PDB entry 7YQH | electron microscopy, 5.60 A resolution (low resolution: residue-level contacts below are approximate; hydrogen-bond / salt-bridge calls are withheld) | chains F and G of the 8 polymer chains in the assembly

== Chain F ==
Molecule: Non-structural maintenance of chromosomes element 1
Source organism: Saccharomyces cerevisiae S288C
Notes: EC 2.3.2.27
UniProtKB: Q07913 (NSE1_YEAST); residue numbers follow UniProt; this construct covers 1-336
Amino-acid sequence (336 residues; numbered 1 to 336; the number before each row is that of its first residue):
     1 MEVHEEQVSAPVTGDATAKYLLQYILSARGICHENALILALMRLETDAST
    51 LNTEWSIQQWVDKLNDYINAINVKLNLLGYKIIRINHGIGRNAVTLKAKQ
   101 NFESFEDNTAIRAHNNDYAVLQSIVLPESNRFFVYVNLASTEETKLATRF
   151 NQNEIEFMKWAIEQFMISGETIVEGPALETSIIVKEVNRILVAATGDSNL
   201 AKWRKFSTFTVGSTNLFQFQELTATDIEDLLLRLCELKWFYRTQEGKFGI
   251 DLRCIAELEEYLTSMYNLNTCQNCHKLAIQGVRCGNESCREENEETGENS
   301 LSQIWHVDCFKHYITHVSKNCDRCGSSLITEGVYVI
Not modelled in the structure: 1-10, 104-107
Swiss-Prot annotation at these positions:
  - zinc finger: Leu-268 to Ser-327 (RING-type)

== Chain G ==
Molecule: Non-structural maintenance of chromosome element 3
Source organism: Saccharomyces cerevisiae S288C
UniProtKB: Q05541 (NSE3_YEAST); numbering as in UniProt (aligned over 1-303)
Amino-acid sequence (303 residues; numbered 1 to 303; the number before each row is that of its first residue):
     1 MSSIDNDSDVDLTEDLAVAKIVKENPVARKMVRYILSRGESQNSIITRNK
    51 LQSVIHEAAREENIAKPSFSKMFMDINAILYNVYGFELQGLPSKNNMNAG
   101 GNGSNSNTNKSMPEPLGHRAQKFILLNNVPHSKNFDDFKILQSAHTYEEL
   151 IVTGEYIGDDIASGTSNTLESKLSTDRDLVYKGVLSVILCIVFFSKNNIL
   201 HQELIKFLETFGIPSDGSKIAILNITIEDLIKSLEKREYIVRLEEKSDTD
   251 GEVISYRIGRRTQAELGLESLEKLVQEIMGLEKEQTKSLHDDIIKSIGDS
   301 YSI
Not modelled in the structure: 1-6, 100-111

== How chain F and chain G interact ==
Contacting residue pairs (93):
  Pro-11(F) / Asp-11(G)
  Pro-11(F) / Glu-14(G)
  Val-12(F) / Asp-7(G)
  Lys-19(F) / Tyr-81(G)
  Lys-19(F) / Asn-82(G)
  Lys-19(F) / Val-83(G)
  Lys-19(F) / Tyr-84(G)
  Lys-19(F) / Gly-85(G)
  Tyr-20(F) / Val-129(G)
  Tyr-20(F) / Pro-130(G)
  Tyr-20(F) / His-131(G)
  Tyr-20(F) / Ser-132(G)
  Leu-22(F) / Val-83(G)
  Leu-22(F) / Tyr-84(G)
  Gln-23(F) / Tyr-84(G)
  Gln-23(F) / Phe-86(G)
  Gln-23(F) / Asn-127(G)
  Tyr-24(F) / Phe-135(G)
  Tyr-24(F) / Phe-138(G)
  Tyr-24(F) / Lys-172(G)
  Ser-27(F) / Lys-172(G)
  Ser-27(F) / Ser-174(G)
  Ala-28(F) / Glu-170(G)
  Arg-29(F) / Ser-174(G)
  Arg-29(F) / Thr-175(G)
  Ile-31(F) / Glu-170(G)
  Cys-32(F) / Glu-170(G)
  Leu-39(F) / Phe-138(G)
  Ala-40(F) / Phe-135(G)
  Arg-43(F) / Asn-134(G)
  Arg-43(F) / Phe-138(G)
  Thr-46(F) / Asn-134(G)
  Asp-47(F) / Asn-134(G)
  Lys-74(F) / Asp-15(G)
  Leu-75(F) / Val-83(G)
  Leu-75(F) / Tyr-84(G)
  Leu-78(F) / Arg-29(G)
  Leu-78(F) / Arg-33(G)
  Leu-78(F) / Ile-79(G)
  Leu-78(F) / Val-83(G)
  Gly-79(F) / Arg-33(G)
  Tyr-80(F) / Arg-33(G)
  Tyr-80(F) / Tyr-84(G)
  Val-94(F) / Leu-169(G)
  Lys-97(F) / Leu-169(G)
  Asn-101(F) / Gln-142(G)
  Phe-102(F) / Gln-142(G)
  Phe-102(F) / His-145(G)
  Glu-103(F) / Phe-138(G)
  Glu-103(F) / Leu-141(G)
  Glu-103(F) / Gln-142(G)
  Arg-112(F) / His-145(G)
  Arg-112(F) / Glu-148(G)
  Ala-113(F) / His-145(G)
  Ala-113(F) / Glu-148(G)
  His-114(F) / Leu-141(G)
  His-114(F) / His-145(G)
  Tyr-118(F) / Leu-141(G)
  Tyr-135(F) / Tyr-84(G)
  Asn-137(F) / Arg-33(G)
  Glu-142(F) / Arg-33(G)
  Thr-144(F) / Arg-33(G)
  Thr-144(F) / Tyr-34(G)
  Lys-145(F) / Arg-33(G)
  Lys-145(F) / Ser-37(G)
  Thr-148(F) / Ser-41(G)
  Thr-148(F) / Gln-42(G)
  Arg-149(F) / Arg-177(G)
  Glu-228(F) / Asp-159(G)
  Leu-232(F) / Tyr-156(G)
  Leu-232(F) / Ile-157(G)
  Leu-232(F) / Gly-158(G)
  Arg-233(F) / Arg-177(G)
  Cys-235(F) / Gly-164(G)
  Glu-236(F) / Tyr-156(G)
  Glu-236(F) / Ser-174(G)
  Glu-236(F) / Thr-175(G)
  Glu-236(F) / Asp-176(G)
  Glu-236(F) / Arg-177(G)
  Leu-237(F) / Thr-175(G)
  Lys-238(F) / Asn-167(G)
  Lys-238(F) / Leu-169(G)
  Lys-238(F) / Glu-170(G)
  Tyr-241(F) / Thr-165(G)
  Arg-242(F) / Gly-158(G)
  Arg-242(F) / Asp-159(G)
  Arg-242(F) / Ile-161(G)
  Arg-242(F) / Ala-162(G)
  Arg-242(F) / Ser-163(G)
  Arg-242(F) / Gly-164(G)
  Arg-242(F) / Thr-165(G)
  Thr-243(F) / Ala-162(G)
  Gln-244(F) / Ala-162(G)
Other interface residues (no listed pair), chain F (58 interface residues in all): Ala-16, Leu-26, His-33, Leu-77, Ala-98, Phe-132, Phe-217, Glu-245, Gly-246
Other interface residues (no listed pair), chain G (56 interface residues in all): Ala-19, Val-22, Lys-30, Lys-133, Asp-137, Lys-139, Glu-149, Thr-168, Ser-171, Asp-178

== Summary ==
The interface between chain F and chain G involves 58 residues on one side and 56 on the other.
Here chain F is Non-structural maintenance of chromosomes element 1 and chain G is Non-structural maintenance
of chromosome element 3, both from Saccharomyces cerevisiae S288C. Entry 7YQH (Cryo-EM structure of 8-subunit
Smc5/6) was determined by electron microscopy (same publication as 7YLM, 7YMD, 8HQS, 8I13, 8I21, 8I4U and 6
further entries).
